7FH4 - chains A and B; structure by X-ray diffraction, 2.00 A resolution.

# Chain A (and B)
Name: CMP/dCMP-type deaminase domain-containing protein
From: Paramecium bursaria Chlorella virus 1
Notes: chain B of this document is another copy of the same molecule, construct and numbering; everything in this record applies to it too
UniProt: O41078 (O41078_PBCV1); residue numbers follow UniProt; this construct covers 1-142
Amino-acid sequence (142 residues; each row starts with the number of its first residue):
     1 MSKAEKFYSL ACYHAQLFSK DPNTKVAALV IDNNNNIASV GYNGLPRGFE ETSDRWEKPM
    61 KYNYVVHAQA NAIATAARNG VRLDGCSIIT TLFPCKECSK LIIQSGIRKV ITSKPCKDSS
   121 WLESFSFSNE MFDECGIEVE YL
Not modelled in the structure: 1-2
Differences from the reference sequence: engineered mutation Gln69 (Glu in O41078)
Metal / ion sites: Mg2+: Glu51 (together with 2'-deoxycytidine-5'-triphosphate); Zn2+: His67, Cys95, Cys98 (together with 2'-deoxycytidine-5'-monophosphate)
Ligand contacts:
  - 2'-deoxycytidine-5'-monophosphate (DCM): Asp21, Asn23, Thr24, Val26, Asn43, Trp56, Lys58, Lys61, Tyr62, Val65, His67, Ala68, Gln69, Leu92, Phe93, Pro94, Cys95, Cys98, Ser120, Trp121
  - 2'-deoxycytidine-5'-triphosphate (DCP), molecule 1: Lys3, Phe7, Asn34, Asn35, Asn36, Ile37, Gln104
  - 2'-deoxycytidine-5'-triphosphate (DCP), molecule 2: Lys20, Val40, Gly41, Tyr42, Gly44, Leu45, Pro46, Arg47, Gly48, Glu51, Val66, Asn71
  - 2'-deoxycytidine-5'-triphosphate: Lys3, Phe7, Asn34, Asn35, Asn36, Ile37, Gln104

# How chain A and chain B interact
Residue-residue contacts (83):
  Pro46(A) - Ile103(B)  hydrophobic
  Pro46(A) - Gln104(B)
  Pro46(A) - Met131(B)  hydrophobic
  Arg47(A) - Gln104(B)  hydrogen bond (backbone-side chain)
  Arg47(A) - Cys135(B)  hydrogen bond (backbone-side chain)
  Phe49(A) - Glu130(B)
  Phe49(A) - Met131(B)  hydrophobic
  Phe49(A) - Glu134(B)
  Phe49(A) - Cys135(B)
  Glu50(A) - Glu134(B)  hydrogen bond (backbone-side chain)
  Arg55(A) - Glu130(B)  salt bridge
  Arg55(A) - Glu134(B)  salt bridge
  Tyr62(A) - Glu97(B)
  Tyr62(A) - Lys100(B)  hydrogen bond (backbone-side chain)
  Asn63(A) - Lys96(B)  hydrogen bond
  Asn63(A) - Lys100(B)
  Asn63(A) - Phe127(B)
  Asn63(A) - Met131(B)
  Tyr64(A) - Lys100(B)
  Tyr64(A) - Phe127(B)
  Tyr64(A) - Glu130(B)  hydrogen bond
  Val65(A) - Lys100(B)  hydrogen bond (backbone-side chain)
  Val66(A) - Lys100(B)
  Asn71(A) - Gln104(B)  hydrogen bond
  Ile73(A) - Ala77(B)
  Ala74(A) - Gln104(B)
  Ala74(A) - Ser105(B)
  Ala76(A) - Ala77(B)  hydrophobic
  Ala77(A) - Ile73(B)
  Ala77(A) - Ala77(B)
  Ala77(A) - Val81(B)
  Ala77(A) - Arg82(B)
  Ala77(A) - Leu83(B)  hydrogen bond (backbone-backbone)
  Arg78(A) - Arg82(B)
  Arg78(A) - Leu83(B)
  Arg78(A) - Asp84(B)  salt bridge
  Arg78(A) - Gln104(B)
  Arg78(A) - Ser105(B)
  Arg78(A) - Gly106(B)
  Arg78(A) - Arg108(B)
  Asn79(A) - Arg82(B)
  Gly80(A) - Gly80(B)
  Gly80(A) - Val81(B)
  Gly80(A) - Arg82(B)
  Val81(A) - Ala77(B)
  Val81(A) - Gly80(B)
  Arg82(A) - Ala77(B)
  Arg82(A) - Arg78(B)
  Arg82(A) - Asn79(B)  hydrogen bond (side chain-backbone)
  Arg82(A) - Gly80(B)
  Leu83(A) - Ala77(B)  hydrogen bond (backbone-backbone)
  Leu83(A) - Arg78(B)
  Asp84(A) - Arg78(B)  salt bridge
  Lys96(A) - Asn63(B)  hydrogen bond
  Glu97(A) - Tyr62(B)
  Lys100(A) - Tyr62(B)  hydrogen bond (side chain-backbone)
  Lys100(A) - Asn63(B)
  Lys100(A) - Tyr64(B)
  Lys100(A) - Val65(B)  hydrogen bond (side chain-backbone)
  Lys100(A) - Val66(B)
  Ile103(A) - Pro46(B)  hydrophobic
  Gln104(A) - Pro46(B)
  Gln104(A) - Arg47(B)  hydrogen bond (side chain-backbone)
  Gln104(A) - Asn71(B)  hydrogen bond
  Gln104(A) - Ala74(B)
  Gln104(A) - Arg78(B)
  Ser105(A) - Ala74(B)
  Ser105(A) - Arg78(B)
  Gly106(A) - Arg78(B)
  Phe127(A) - Asn63(B)
  Phe127(A) - Tyr64(B)
  Glu130(A) - Phe49(B)
  Glu130(A) - Arg55(B)  salt bridge
  Glu130(A) - Tyr64(B)  hydrogen bond
  Met131(A) - Pro46(B)  hydrophobic
  Met131(A) - Phe49(B)  hydrophobic
  Met131(A) - Asn63(B)
  Met131(A) - Tyr64(B)  hydrophobic
  Glu134(A) - Phe49(B)
  Glu134(A) - Glu50(B)  hydrogen bond (side chain-backbone)
  Glu134(A) - Arg55(B)  salt bridge
  Cys135(A) - Arg47(B)  hydrogen bond (side chain-backbone)
  Cys135(A) - Phe49(B)  hydrophobic
Other interface residues (no listed pair), chain A (38 interface residues in all): Gly48, Met60, Ala70, Leu101
Other interface residues (no listed pair), chain B (39 interface residues in all): Gly48, Met60, Ala70, Ala76, Leu101

# Summary
38 residues of chain A face 39 of chain B across their interface, with 19 hydrogen bonds and 6 salt bridges.
Polar pairs include Arg55(A)-Glu130(B), Arg55(A)-Glu134(B) and Arg78(A)-Asp84(B). Chain A binds
2'-deoxycytidine-5'-monophosphate and 3 copies of 2'-deoxycytidine-5'-triphosphate. His67(A), Cys95(A) and
Cys98(A) form the Zn2+ site.
Chain A and chain B are both CMP/dCMP-type deaminase domain-containing protein (Paramecium bursaria Chlorella
virus 1); the structure, Chlorovirus PBCV-1 bi-functional dCMP/dCTP deaminase bi-DCD, was determined by X-ray
diffraction, deposited together with 7FH9.
